Entry 7QX0 (X-ray diffraction, 3.50 A resolution); this record covers chain A.

[Chain A]
Name: Aminotransferase TR2
Notes: EC 2.6.1.18
UniProtKB: A0A3G5BC54 (A0A3G5BC54_9GAMM); residues 1-457 here = UniProt positions 1-457
Sequence (465 residues; each row starts with the number of its first residue):
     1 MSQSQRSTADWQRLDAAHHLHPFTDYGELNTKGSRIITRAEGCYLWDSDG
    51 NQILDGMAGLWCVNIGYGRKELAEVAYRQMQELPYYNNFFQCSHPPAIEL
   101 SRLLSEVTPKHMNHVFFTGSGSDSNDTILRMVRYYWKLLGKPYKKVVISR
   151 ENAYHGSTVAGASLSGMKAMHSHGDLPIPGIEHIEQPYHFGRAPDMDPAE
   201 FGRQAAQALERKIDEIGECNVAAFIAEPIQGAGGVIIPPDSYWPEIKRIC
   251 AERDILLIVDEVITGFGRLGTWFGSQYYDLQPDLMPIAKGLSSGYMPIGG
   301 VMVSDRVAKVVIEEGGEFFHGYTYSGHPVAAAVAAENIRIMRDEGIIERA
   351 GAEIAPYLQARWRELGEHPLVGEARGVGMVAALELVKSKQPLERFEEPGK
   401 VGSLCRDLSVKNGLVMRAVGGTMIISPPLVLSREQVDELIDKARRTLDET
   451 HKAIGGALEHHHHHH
Unresolved in the structure: 1-35, 456-465
Differences from the reference sequence: conflict Ser172 (Ala in A0A3G5BC54), His173 (Gln in A0A3G5BC54); expression tag (458-465)
Ligand contacts: pyridoxal phosphate (PLP): Ser120, Gly121, Ser122, Asn125, Tyr154, His155, Gly156, Glu227, Asp260, Val262, Ile263, Ala288, Lys289
What the authors report for this chain:
  - binding site for pyridoxal phosphate: Lys289
  - catalytic residues: Lys289
  - mutagenesis - S172A/H173A: abolished catalytic activity
  - mutagenesis - L60F/A232F: decreased catalytic activity
  - mutagenesis - L60F/A232F: unchanged catalytic activity on 3-OTfBA

[Summary]
Ligands of chain A: pyridoxal phosphate. The paper reports the catalytic residue Lys289; S172A/H173A abolish
catalytic activity.
Chain A is Aminotransferase TR2; the structure, Transaminase Structure of Plurienzyme (Tr2E2) in complex with
PLP, was determined by X-ray diffraction together with 7QX3, 7QYG and 7QYF from the same study.
